6LN4 - chains A and B; structure by X-ray diffraction, 2.61 A resolution.

Chain A:
Name: Steroid hormone receptor ERR2
Source organism: Homo sapiens
Reference sequence: O95718 (ERR2_HUMAN); residue numbers follow UniProt; this construct covers 204-432
Amino-acid sequence (229 residues; row label = number of the first residue in the row):
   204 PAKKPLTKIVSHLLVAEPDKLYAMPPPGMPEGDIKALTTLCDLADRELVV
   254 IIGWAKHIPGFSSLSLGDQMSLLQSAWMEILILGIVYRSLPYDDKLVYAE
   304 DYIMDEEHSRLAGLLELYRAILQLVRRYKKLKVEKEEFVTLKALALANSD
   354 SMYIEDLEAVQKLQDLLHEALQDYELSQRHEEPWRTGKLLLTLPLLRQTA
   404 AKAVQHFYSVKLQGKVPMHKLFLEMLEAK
Unresolved in the structure: 204-210, 229-232
Construct notes: engineered mutation H215 (Tyr in O95718)
Swiss-Prot annotation at these positions:
  - natural variant: L320 (L320P: In DFNB35), V342 (V342L: In DFNB35), L347 (L347P: In DFNB35), T389 (T389M: In DFNB35; uncertain significance)

Chain B:
Name: 10-mer from Peroxisome proliferator-activated receptor gamma coactivator 1-alpha
Source organism: Homo sapiens
Reference sequence: Q9UBK2 (PRGC1_HUMAN); residue numbers follow UniProt; this construct covers 207-216
Amino-acid sequence (10 residues; each row starts with the number of its first residue):
   207 ASELLKYLTT
Construct notes: engineered mutation A207 (Cys in Q9UBK2)

How chain A and chain B interact:
Residue-residue contacts - 19 pairs, chain A then chain B:
  V252(A) with Y213(B), hydrophobic
  I255(A) with L210(B), hydrophobic; Y213(B); L214(B), hydrophobic
  K259(A) with Y213(B), hydrogen bond (side chain-backbone); L214(B), hydrogen bond (side chain-backbone); T215(B)
  L269(A) with T215(B)
  Q272(A) with L214(B)
  M273(A) with S208(B); L210(B), hydrophobic; L211(B), hydrophobic; L214(B), hydrophobic
  Q277(A) with L210(B)
  L424(A) with Y213(B), hydrophobic
  E427(A) with S208(B); E209(B), hydrogen bond (side chain-backbone); L210(B), hydrogen bond (side chain-backbone)
  M428(A) with L210(B), hydrophobic
Interface residues without a listed pair, chain A (12 interface residues in all): L276, K423
Interface residues without a listed pair, chain B (8 interface residues in all): T216

Overview:
Chain A and chain B form an interface of 12 and 8 residues respectively; the contacts include 4 hydrogen
bonds. Among the polar pairs are K259(A)-Y213(B), K259(A)-L214(B) and E427(A)-E209(B).
Here chain A is Steroid hormone receptor ERR2 and chain B is a 10-mer from Peroxisome proliferator-activated
receptor gamma coactivator 1-alpha, both from Homo sapiens. Entry 6LN4 (Estrogen-related receptor beta(ERR2)
in complex with PGC1a-2a) was determined by X-ray diffraction (same publication as 6LIT).
